Entry 9EAA (electron microscopy, 3.36 A resolution); this record covers chains A and D of the 4 polymer chains in the assembly.

[Chain A]
Molecule: Capsid protein VP1
Source organism: Seneca Valley virus USA/SSV-001
Reference sequence: Q155Z9 (POLG_SVV1); residues 1-258 here correspond to UniProt positions 674-931 (UniProt number = residue number + 673)
Amino-acid sequence (258 residues; each row starts with the number of its first residue):
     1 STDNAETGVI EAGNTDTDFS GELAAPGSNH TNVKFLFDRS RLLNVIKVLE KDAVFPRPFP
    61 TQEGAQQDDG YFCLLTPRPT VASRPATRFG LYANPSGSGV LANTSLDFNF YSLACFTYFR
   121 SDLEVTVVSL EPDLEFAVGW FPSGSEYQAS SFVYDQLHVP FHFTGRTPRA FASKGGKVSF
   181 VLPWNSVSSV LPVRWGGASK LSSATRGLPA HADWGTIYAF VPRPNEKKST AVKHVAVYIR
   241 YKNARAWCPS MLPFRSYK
Swiss-Prot annotation at these positions:
  - region: Arg-88 to Gly-99 (Interaction with host receptor ANTXR1)
From the paper describing this entry:
  - conformationally variable residues (order/disorder transition): Glu-11 to Ser-28, Pro-95 to Gly-97, Thr-230

[Chain D]
Molecule: Capsid protein VP4
Source organism: Seneca Valley virus USA/SSV-001
Reference sequence: Q155Z9 (POLG_SVV1); the author numbering skips numbers that UniProt does not, so the offset changes along the chain: 14-38 = UniProt 93-117; 40-72 = UniProt 118-150
Amino-acid sequence (58 residues; row label = number of the first residue in the row; note: 1 number in that range is skipped by the numbering (no residue carries it; nothing is unmodelled there)):
    14 RGNNGNMTFN YYANTYQNSV DFSTS
    40 SSASGAGPGN SRGGLAGLLT NFSGILNPLG YLK
Unresolved in the structure: 40-62
Swiss-Prot annotation at these positions:
  - site: Lys-72 (Cleavage)
From the paper describing this entry:
  - conformationally variable residues (order/disorder transition): Gly-63 to Asn-66

[Chain A / chain D interface]
Residue-residue contacts (5; chain A residue first):
  Thr-7(A) / Leu-71(D)
  Val-9(A) / Gly-69(D)
  Asp-38(A) / Asn-16(D)  hydrogen bond (backbone-side chain)
  Arg-120(A) / Asp-34(D)  salt bridge
  Asp-122(A) / Ser-32(D)
Interface residues without a listed pair, chain A (11 interface residues in all): Lys-34, Phe-35, Arg-39, Pro-183, Arg-240, Pro-249
Interface residues without a listed pair, chain D (10 interface residues in all): Arg-14, Gly-15, Asn-31, Leu-68, Tyr-70

[Summary]
Chain A and chain D form an interface of 11 and 10 residues respectively, with 1 hydrogen bond and 1 salt
bridge. Among the polar pairs are Arg-120(A)/Asp-34(D) and Asp-38(A)/Asn-16(D). The paper reports
conformational variability at Glu-11(A), Pro-95(A) and Gly-63(D) among others.
Here chain A is Capsid protein VP1 and chain D is Capsid protein VP4, both from Seneca Valley virus
USA/SSV-001. Entry 9EAA (Seneca valley virus Altered particle at acidic condition (A-particle[C])) was
determined by electron microscopy together with 9EAB, 9EAC and 9EAD from the same study.
